Entry 8RL7 (electron microscopy, 3.76 A resolution); this record covers chains D and C of the 4 polymer chains in the assembly.

# Chain D
Protein: Gluebody GbD12
Source organism: Lama glama
Sequence (128 residues; numbered 0 to 127; the number before each row is that of its first residue; numbering starts at 0):
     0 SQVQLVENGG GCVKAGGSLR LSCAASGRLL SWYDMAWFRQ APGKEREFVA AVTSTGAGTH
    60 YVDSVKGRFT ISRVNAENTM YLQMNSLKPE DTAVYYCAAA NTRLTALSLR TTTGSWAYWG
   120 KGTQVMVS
Disordered / not traced: 0
Disulfides: Cys-22/Cys-96

# Chain C
Protein: Sphingosine-1-phosphate transporter SPNS2
Source organism: Homo sapiens
UniProtKB: Q8IVW8 (SPNS2_HUMAN); residues 1-549 here = UniProt positions 1-549
Sequence (556 residues; row label = number of the first residue in the row):
     1 MMCLECASAA AGGAEEEEAD AERRRRRRGA QRGAGGSGCC GARGAGGAGV SAAGDEVQTL
    61 SGSVRRAPTG PPGTPGTPGC AATAKGPGAQ QPKPASLGRG RGAAAAILSL GNVLNYLDRY
   121 TVAGVLLDIQ QHFGVKDRGA GLLQSVFICS FMVAAPIFGY LGDRFNRKVI LSCGIFFWSA
   181 VTFSSSFIPQ QYFWLLVLSR GLVGIGEASY STIAPTIIGD LFTKNTRTLM LSVFYFAIPL
   241 GSGLGYITGS SVKQAAGDWH WALRVSPVLG MITGTLILIL VPATKRGHAD QLGDQLKART
   301 SWLRDMKALI RNRSYVFSSL ATSAVSFATG ALGMWIPLYL HRAQVVQKTA ETCNSPPCGA
   361 KDSLIFGAIT CFTGFLGVVT GAGATRWCRL KTQRADPLVC AVGMLGSAIF ICLIFVAAKS
   421 SIVGAYICIF VGETLLFSNW AITADILMYV VIPTRRATAV ALQSFTSHLL GDAGSPYLIG
   481 FISDLIRQST KDSPLWEFLS LGYALMLCPF VVVLGGMFFL ATALFFVSDR ARAEQQVNQL
   541 AMPPASVKVA ENLYFQ
Disordered / not traced: 1-99, 287-296, 352-358, 540-556
Construct notes: expression tag (550-556)

# Interface between chain D and chain C
Contacting residue pairs - 23 pairs, chain D then chain C:
  Arg-27(D) / Leu-390(C)
  Leu-28(D) / Leu-390(C)
  Ser-30(D) / Gln-393(C)  hydrogen bond (backbone-side chain)
  Ser-30(D) / Arg-530(C)
  Trp-31(D) / Arg-389(C)  hydrogen bond (side chain-backbone)
  Trp-31(D) / Gln-393(C)
  Trp-31(D) / Asp-396(C)
  Trp-31(D) / Tyr-449(C)  hydrophobic
  Trp-31(D) / Arg-530(C)
  Thr-52(D) / Glu-534(C)  hydrogen bond
  Thr-52(D) / Asn-538(C)
  Ser-53(D) / Arg-530(C)  hydrogen bond
  Ser-53(D) / Glu-534(C)  hydrogen bond
  Thr-54(D) / Ala-531(C)
  Thr-54(D) / Glu-534(C)
  Ala-56(D) / Ala-531(C)
  Ala-56(D) / Gln-535(C)
  Gly-57(D) / Asn-538(C)
  Thr-101(D) / Tyr-449(C)
  Thr-101(D) / Arg-530(C)  hydrogen bond
  Leu-103(D) / Pro-453(C)
  Leu-103(D) / Arg-456(C)
  Leu-106(D) / Asn-538(C)
Also at the interface, not in a pair above, chain D (13 interface residues in all): Ala-105
Also at the interface, not in a pair above, chain C (15 interface residues in all): Thr-392, Val-527, Val-537

# Summary
13 residues of chain D and 15 residues of chain C are in contact; the contacts include 6 hydrogen bonds. Polar
contacts include Ser-30(D)/Gln-393(C), Trp-31(D)/Arg-389(C) and Thr-52(D)/Glu-534(C).
Here chain D is Gluebody GbD12 (Lama glama) and chain C is Sphingosine-1-phosphate transporter SPNS2 (Homo
sapiens). Entry 8RL7 (SPNS2 in complex with homo Di-Gluebody GbD12) was determined by electron microscopy,
deposited together with 8RL5, 8RL9, 8RLA, 8RLB, 8RLC, 8RLE and 3 further entries.
